PDB entry 8T15 | electron microscopy, 2.70 A resolution | chains B and C of the 12 polymer chains in the assembly

# Chain B (and C)
Molecule: Venus-tagged CaMKII Alpha Association Domain
Source organism: Aequorea victoria
Notes: EC 2.7.11.17; chain C of this document is another copy of the same molecule, construct and numbering; everything in this record applies to it too
UniProt: chimeric construct of P42212, P11275: residues 93-329 from P42212 (GFP_AEQVI) positions 2-238 (UniProt number = residue number - 91); residues 345-478 from P11275 positions 345-478 (same numbers)
Amino-acid sequence (407 residues; numbered 72 to 478; the number before each row is that of its first residue):
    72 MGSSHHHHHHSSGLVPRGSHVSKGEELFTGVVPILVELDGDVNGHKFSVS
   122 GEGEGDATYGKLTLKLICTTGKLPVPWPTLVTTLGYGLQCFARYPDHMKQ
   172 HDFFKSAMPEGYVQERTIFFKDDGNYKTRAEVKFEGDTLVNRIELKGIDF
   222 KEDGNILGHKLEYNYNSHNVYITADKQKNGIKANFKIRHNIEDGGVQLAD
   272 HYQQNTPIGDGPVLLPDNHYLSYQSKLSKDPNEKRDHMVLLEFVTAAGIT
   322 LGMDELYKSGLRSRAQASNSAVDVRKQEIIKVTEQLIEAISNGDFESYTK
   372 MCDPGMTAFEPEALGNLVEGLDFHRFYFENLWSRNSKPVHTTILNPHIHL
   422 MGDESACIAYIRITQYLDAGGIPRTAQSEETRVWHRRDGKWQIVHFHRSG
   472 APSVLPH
Not modelled in the structure: 72-344
Differences from the reference sequence: initiating methionine (72); expression tag (73-92); conflict Leu137 (Phe46 in P42212), Leu155 (Phe64 in P42212), Gly156 (Ser65 in P42212), Leu159 (Val68 in P42212), Ala163 (Ser72 in P42212), Thr244 (Met153 in P42212), Ala254 (Val163 in P42212), Gly266 (Ser175 in P42212), Tyr294 (Thr203 in P42212), Lys297 (Ala206 in P42212), Leu322 (His231 in P42212); linker (330-344)
Swiss-Prot annotation at these positions:
  - modified residue: Tyr157 (Z: -2,3-didehydrotyrosine), Ser404 (Phosphoserine)

# Interface between chain B and chain C
Residue-residue contacts (21; chain B residue first):
  Pro409(B) - Asn401(C)
  His411(B) - Asp393(C)
  His411(B) - Arg396(C)
  Leu415(B) - Asn387(C)
  Ile434(B) - Asn387(C)
  Gln436(B) - Phe394(C)
  Gln436(B) - Phe397(C)
  Gln436(B) - Tyr398(C)  hydrogen bond
  Tyr437(B) - Phe397(C)
  Leu438(B) - Asn401(C)
  Gly442(B) - Arg405(C)
  Ile443(B) - Val475(C)  hydrophobic
  Ile443(B) - His478(C)
  Pro444(B) - Phe397(C)  hydrophobic
  Pro444(B) - Tyr398(C)  hydrophobic
  Pro444(B) - Leu402(C)
  Thr446(B) - Glu383(C)
  Thr446(B) - Tyr398(C)  hydrogen bond
  Ala447(B) - Leu385(C)
  Gln448(B) - Leu385(C)
  Gln448(B) - Asn387(C)  hydrogen bond
Interface residues without a listed pair, chain B (15 interface residues in all): Thr413, Ile432
Interface residues without a listed pair, chain C (14 interface residues in all): Ala384
The authors on this interface:
  - pairs named by the authors: Phe394(C)-Gln436(B)

# Overview
15 residues of chain B face 14 of chain C across their interface, with 3 hydrogen bonds. Polar pairs include
Gln436(B)-Tyr398(C), Thr446(B)-Tyr398(C) and Gln448(B)-Asn387(C). The authors report a contact between
Phe394(C) and Gln436(B).
Both chains are Venus-tagged CaMKII Alpha Association Domain (Aequorea victoria). Entry 8T15 (Cryo-EM
structure of dodecameric hub domain of CaMKII alpha) was determined by electron microscopy, deposited together
with 8SYG, 8T6K, 8T6Q, 8T17 and 8T18.
